PDB entry 5Z4J | X-ray diffraction, 1.82 A resolution | chains A and B

# Chain A
Name: Terminal uridylyltransferase Tailor
From: Drosophila melanogaster
Notes: EC 2.7.7.52
Reference sequence: Q9VI58 (TUTT_DROME); residue numbers follow UniProt; this construct covers 202-560
Sequence (361 residues; row label = number of the first residue in the row):
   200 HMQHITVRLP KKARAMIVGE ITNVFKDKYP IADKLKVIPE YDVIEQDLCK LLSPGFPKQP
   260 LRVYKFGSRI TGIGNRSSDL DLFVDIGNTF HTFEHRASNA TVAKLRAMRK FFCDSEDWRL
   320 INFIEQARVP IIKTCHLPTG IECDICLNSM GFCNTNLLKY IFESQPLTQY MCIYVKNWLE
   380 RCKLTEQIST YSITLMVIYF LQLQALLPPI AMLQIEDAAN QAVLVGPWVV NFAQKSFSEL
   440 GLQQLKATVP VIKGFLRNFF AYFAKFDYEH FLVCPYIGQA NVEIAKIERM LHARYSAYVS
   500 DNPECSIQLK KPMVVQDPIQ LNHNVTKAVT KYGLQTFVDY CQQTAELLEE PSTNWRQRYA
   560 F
Not modelled in the structure: 200, 550-560
Sequence notes: expression tag (200-201)
UniProt features mapped onto this chain:
  - binding site (Mg(2+)): Asp278, Asp280
  - mutagenesis: Asp280 (D280A: Abolishes catalytic activity)
What the authors report for this chain:
  - mutagenesis - H294A, R295A, R295K, R327K, N347A: decreased catalytic activity
  - mutagenesis - N347A: unchanged catalytic activity
  - mutagenesis - R327A: decreased catalytic activity on RNA substrate ending in GU-3'
  - mutagenesis - V328L, V328R: abolished catalytic activity on truncated miR-1003 bearing 3'G
  - mutagenesis - V328I: decreased catalytic activity on truncated miR-1003 bearing 3'G
  - mutagenesis - V328I, V328L, V328R: unchanged binding to RNA substrate

# Chain B
Molecule: 4-nt RNA strand
Sequence (4 nucleotides; numbered -2 to 1; the number before each row is that of its first residue; numbers below 1 keep their minus sign (U-2 is residue -2)):
    -2 UUUU

# Interface between chain A and chain B
Pairs across the interface (24; chain A residue first):
  Phe265(A) - U0(B)  base contact
  Phe265(A) - U1(B)  sugar contact
  Gly266(A) - U1(B)  phosphate contact
  Asp278(A) - U0(B)  phosphate contact
  Asp278(A) - U1(B)  phosphate contact
  Asp280(A) - U0(B)  hydrogen bond to the sugar
  Asp280(A) - U1(B)  sugar contact
  Arg295(A) - U-2(B)  hydrogen bond to the phosphate
  Ile323(A) - U-1(B)  base contact
  Ala326(A) - U-1(B)  phosphate contact
  Arg327(A) - U-2(B)  phosphate contact
  Arg327(A) - U-1(B)  salt bridge to the phosphate
  Arg327(A) - U0(B)  hydrogen bond to the base
  Val328(A) - U0(B)  base contact
  Ile330(A) - U-1(B)  sugar contact
  Ile330(A) - U0(B)  sugar contact
  Asp343(A) - U0(B)  phosphate contact
  Gly350(A) - U1(B)  hydrogen bond to the sugar
  Asn353(A) - U1(B)  hydrogen bond to the sugar
  Thr354(A) - U1(B)  sugar contact
  Tyr390(A) - U1(B)  base contact
  His522(A) - U0(B)  base contact
  His522(A) - U1(B)  base contact
  Val524(A) - U1(B)  base contact
Also at the interface, not in a pair above, chain A (23 interface residues in all): Ser267, Gln325, Cys345, Asp516, Lys526, Ala527

# Summary
Chain A and chain B form an interface of 23 and 4 residues respectively, with 5 hydrogen bonds and 1 salt
bridge. Polar contacts include Arg327(A)-U0(B), Asp280(A)-U0(B) and Gly350(A)-U1(B). From the paper: H294A,
R295A and R295K of chain A, among others, reduce catalytic activity; V328L and V328R of chain A abolish
catalytic activity on truncated miR-1003 bearing 3'G; 9 substitutions were tested in all.
Chain A is Terminal uridylyltransferase Tailor (Drosophila melanogaster) and chain B is a 4-nt RNA strand; the
structure, Structure of Tailor in complex with U4 RNA, was determined by X-ray diffraction together with 5Z4A,
5Z4C, 5Z4D and 5Z4M from the same study.
